PDB entry 8VGP | electron microscopy, 2.70 A resolution | chains A and H of the 3 polymer chains in the assembly

[Chain A]
Molecule: Angiopoietin-2
Source organism: Homo sapiens
Notes: fragment: Receptor binding domain
Reference sequence: O15123 (ANGP2_HUMAN), isoform O15123-2; residues 277-496 here correspond to UniProt positions 225-444 (UniProt number = residue number - 52)
Amino-acid sequence (232 residues; row label = number of the first residue in the row):
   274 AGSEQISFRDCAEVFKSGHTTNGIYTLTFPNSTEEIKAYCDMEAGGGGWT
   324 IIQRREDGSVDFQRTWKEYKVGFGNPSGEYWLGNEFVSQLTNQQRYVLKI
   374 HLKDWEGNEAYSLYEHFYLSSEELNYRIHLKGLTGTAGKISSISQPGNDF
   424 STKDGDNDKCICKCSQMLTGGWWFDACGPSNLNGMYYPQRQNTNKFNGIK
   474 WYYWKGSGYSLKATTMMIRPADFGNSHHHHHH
Not modelled in the structure: 274-278, 497-505
Disulfides: Cys284-Cys313, Cys433-Cys435, Cys437-Cys450
Construct notes: expression tag (274-276, 497-505)
Metal / ion sites: Ca2+: Asp429, Asp431, Cys433, Cys435

[Chain H]
Molecule: Fab 5A12.6DS heavy chain
Source organism: Homo sapiens
Notes: antibody fragment or engineered binder
Amino-acid sequence (236 residues; numbered 1 to 233 plus 7 insertion-coded residues; 4 numbers in that range are skipped by the numbering (no residue carries them; nothing is unmodelled there); the number before each row is that of its first residue; a row labelled like 82A-82C holds insertion residues (82A, then the next letters in order)):
     1 EVQLVESGGGCVQPGGSLRLSCAASGFTISDYWIHWVRQAPGKGLEWVAG
    51 IT
   52A P
    53 AGGYTYYADSVKGRFTISADTSKNTAYLQM
82A-82C NSL
    83 RAEDTAVYYCARFVFFLP
100A-100C YAM
   101 DYWGQGTCVTVSSASTK
   122 GPSVCPLAPSSKSTSGGTACLGCLVKDYFCECPVTVSWNSGALTSGVHTF
   172 PAVLQSSGLYSLSSVVTVPSSSLGTQTYICNVNHKPSNTKVDKKVEPKSC
   222 DKTHTHHHHHHP
Not modelled in the structure: 133-136, 219-233
Disulfides: Cys11-Cys151, Cys22-Cys92, Cys108-Cys153, Cys144-Cys201

[How chain A and chain H interact]
Contacting residue pairs (5; chain A residue first):
  Ile434(A) with Trp33(H), hydrophobic; Tyr58(H), hydrophobic
  Cys435(A) with Tyr100A(H)
  Met440(A) with Phe97(H)
  Phe469(A) with Leu99(H), hydrophobic
Interface residues without a listed pair, chain A (5 interface residues in all): Cys433

[In short]
Chain A and chain H each contribute 5 residues to their interface. Asp429(A), Asp431(A), Cys433(A) and
Cys435(A) form the Ca2+ site.
Chain A is Angiopoietin-2 and chain H is Fab 5A12.6DS heavy chain, both from Homo sapiens; the structure,
CryoEM structure of Angiopoietin-2 in complex with engineered conformationally rigid Fab 5A12.6DS, was
determined by electron microscopy (same publication as 8VEG, 8VGE, 8VGF, 8VGG, 8VGL, 8VGM and 3 further
entries).
